PDB entry 5KJ5 | X-ray diffraction, 2.11 A resolution | chains A and D of the 4 polymer chains in the assembly

Chain A (and D):
Name: 2-aminomuconate 6-semialdehyde dehydrogenase
Source organism: Pseudomonas fluorescens
Notes: chain D of this document is another copy of the same molecule, construct and numbering; everything in this record applies to it too
UniProtKB: Q83V33 (Q83V33_PSEFL); residues 1-500 here = UniProt positions 1-500
Amino-acid sequence (520 residues; row label = number of the first residue in the row; numbers below 1 keep their minus sign (Met-19 is residue -19)):
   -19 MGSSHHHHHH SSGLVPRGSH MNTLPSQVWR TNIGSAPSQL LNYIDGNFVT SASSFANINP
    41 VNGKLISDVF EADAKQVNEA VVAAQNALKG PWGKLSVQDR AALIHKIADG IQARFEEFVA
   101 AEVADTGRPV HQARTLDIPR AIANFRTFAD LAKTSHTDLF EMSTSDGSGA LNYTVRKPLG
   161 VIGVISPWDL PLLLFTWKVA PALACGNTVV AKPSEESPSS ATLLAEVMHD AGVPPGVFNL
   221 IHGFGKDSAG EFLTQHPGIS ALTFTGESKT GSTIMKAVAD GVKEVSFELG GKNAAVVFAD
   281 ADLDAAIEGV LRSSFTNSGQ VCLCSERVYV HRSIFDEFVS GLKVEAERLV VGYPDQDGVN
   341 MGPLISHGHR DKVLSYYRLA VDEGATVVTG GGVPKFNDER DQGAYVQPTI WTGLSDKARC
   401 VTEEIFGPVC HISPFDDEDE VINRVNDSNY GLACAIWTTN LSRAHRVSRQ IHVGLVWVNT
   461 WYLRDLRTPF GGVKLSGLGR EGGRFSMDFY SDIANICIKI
Disordered / not traced: -19 to 17
Differences from the reference sequence: initiating methionine (-19); expression tag (-18 to 0); engineered mutation Asp169 (Asn in Q83V33)
Small-molecule neighbours: NAD (nicotinamide-adenine-dinucleotide): Ile165, Ser166, Pro167, Trp168, Asp169, Leu174, Lys192, Pro193, Ser194, Glu195, Gly223, Phe224, Gly225, Lys226, Gly230, Glu231, Thr234, Phe244, Thr245, Gly246, Glu247, Thr250, Thr253, Ile254, Glu268, Leu269, Gly270, Gly271, Cys302, Glu404, Phe406, Leu432, Phe470, Ser476
Reported in the primary citation:
  - mutagenesis - N169D: decreased catalytic activity
  - catalytic residues: Arg120, Cys302, Arg464 (proposed by the authors, not directly observed)

How chain A and chain D interact:
Contacting residue pairs (107):
  Asp138(A) with Arg484(D), salt bridge
  Phe140(A) with Arg467(D); Thr468(D)
  Glu141(A) with Arg467(D), hydrogen bond (backbone-side chain)
  Met142(A) with Asp465(D)
  Thr144(A) with Leu463(D)
  Ala150(A) with Leu463(D), hydrophobic
  Asn152(A) with Thr468(D)
  Tyr153(A) with His445(D), hydrogen bond
  Thr154(A) with Pro469(D)
  Lys157(A) with Arg449(D), hydrogen bond (side chain-backbone); Ile451(D), hydrogen bond (side chain-backbone)
  Ser252(A) with Ala259(D), hydrogen bond (side chain-backbone); Asp260(D); Val262(D)
  Met255(A) with Met255(D), hydrophobic; Ala259(D), hydrophobic; Lys263(D); Val265(D), hydrophobic
  Lys256(A) with Ala259(D); Asp260(D), salt bridge
  Ala259(A) with Ser252(D), hydrogen bond (backbone-side chain); Met255(D), hydrophobic; Lys256(D)
  Asp260(A) with Ser252(D); Lys256(D), salt bridge; Leu475(D)
  Gly261(A) with Leu475(D)
  Val262(A) with Ser252(D); Leu269(D), hydrophobic; Lys474(D); Leu475(D), hydrophobic; Gly477(D); Leu478(D), hydrophobic
  Lys263(A) with Met255(D); Leu478(D)
  Glu264(A) with Leu478(D); Gly479(D), hydrogen bond (side chain-backbone)
  Val265(A) with Met255(D), hydrophobic
  Leu269(A) with Val262(D), hydrophobic
  His445(A) with Tyr153(D), hydrogen bond; Ile498(D)
  Ser448(A) with Ile496(D)
  Arg449(A) with Lys157(D), hydrogen bond (backbone-side chain); Ile496(D)
  Ile451(A) with Lys157(D), hydrogen bond (backbone-side chain)
  His452(A) with Asp492(D), salt bridge
  Val453(A) with Ala494(D)
  Gly454(A) with Ala494(D); Asn495(D), hydrogen bond (backbone-backbone)
  Leu455(A) with Asn495(D)
  Val456(A) with Asn495(D), hydrogen bond (backbone-backbone); Ile496(D); Cys497(D), hydrogen bond (backbone-backbone)
  Trp457(A) with Cys497(D)
  Val458(A) with Cys497(D), hydrogen bond (backbone-backbone); Ile498(D), hydrophobic; Lys499(D), hydrogen bond (backbone-backbone)
  Asn459(A) with Lys499(D)
  Thr460(A) with Lys499(D)
  Leu463(A) with Ala150(D), hydrophobic; Cys497(D), hydrophobic
  Asp465(A) with Met142(D)
  Arg467(A) with Phe140(D); Glu141(D), hydrogen bond (side chain-backbone)
  Thr468(A) with Phe140(D); Asn152(D); Asn495(D)
  Pro469(A) with Thr154(D); Ile493(D), hydrophobic; Asn495(D)
  Val473(A) with Asp492(D)
  Lys474(A) with Val262(D)
  Leu475(A) with Asp260(D); Gly261(D)
  Gly477(A) with Val262(D)
  Leu478(A) with Val262(D), hydrophobic; Lys263(D); Glu264(D)
  Gly479(A) with Glu264(D), hydrogen bond (backbone-side chain)
  Arg480(A) with Ile493(D), hydrogen bond (side chain-backbone)
  Arg484(A) with Arg484(D); Asp488(D), salt bridge
  Phe485(A) with Asp488(D)
  Asp488(A) with Arg484(D), salt bridge; Phe485(D)
  Asp492(A) with His452(D), salt bridge; Val473(D)
  Ile493(A) with Pro469(D), hydrophobic; Arg480(D), hydrogen bond (backbone-side chain)
  Ala494(A) with Val453(D); Gly454(D)
  Asn495(A) with Gly454(D), hydrogen bond (backbone-backbone); Leu455(D); Val456(D), hydrogen bond (backbone-backbone); Thr468(D)
  Ile496(A) with Ser448(D); Arg449(D); Val456(D)
  Cys497(A) with Val456(D), hydrogen bond (backbone-backbone); Trp457(D); Val458(D), hydrogen bond (backbone-backbone); Leu463(D), hydrophobic
  Ile498(A) with His445(D)
  Lys499(A) with Val458(D), hydrogen bond (backbone-backbone); Asn459(D); Thr460(D)
Also at the interface, not in a pair above, chain A (59 interface residues in all): Val258, Phe267
Also at the interface, not in a pair above, chain D (59 interface residues in all): Asp138, Thr144, Val258, Phe267

Summary:
The chain A/chain D interface involves 59 residues from each chain, with 24 hydrogen bonds and 7 salt bridges.
Among the polar pairs are Asp138(A)-Arg484(D), Lys256(A)-Asp260(D) and His452(A)-Asp492(D). Chain A binds NAD.
The paper reports catalytic residues Arg120(A), Cys302(A) and Arg464(A); N169D of chain A reduces catalytic
activity.
Both chains are 2-aminomuconate 6-semialdehyde dehydrogenase (Pseudomonas fluorescens). Entry 5KJ5 (Crystal
structure of 2-aminomuconate 6-semialdehyde dehydrogenase N169D in complex with NAD+) was determined by X-ray
diffraction, deposited together with 5KLK, 5KLL, 5KLM, 5KLN and 5KLO.
